8U8I - chains C and G of the 7 polymer chains in the assembly; structure by electron microscopy, 3.50 A resolution.

Chain C:
Name: Cell division control protein 48
Organism: Saccharomyces cerevisiae
Notes: EC 3.6.4.6
Reference sequence: P25694 (CDC48_YEAST); residue numbers follow UniProt; this construct covers 1-835
Amino-acid sequence (835 residues; each row starts with the number of its first residue):
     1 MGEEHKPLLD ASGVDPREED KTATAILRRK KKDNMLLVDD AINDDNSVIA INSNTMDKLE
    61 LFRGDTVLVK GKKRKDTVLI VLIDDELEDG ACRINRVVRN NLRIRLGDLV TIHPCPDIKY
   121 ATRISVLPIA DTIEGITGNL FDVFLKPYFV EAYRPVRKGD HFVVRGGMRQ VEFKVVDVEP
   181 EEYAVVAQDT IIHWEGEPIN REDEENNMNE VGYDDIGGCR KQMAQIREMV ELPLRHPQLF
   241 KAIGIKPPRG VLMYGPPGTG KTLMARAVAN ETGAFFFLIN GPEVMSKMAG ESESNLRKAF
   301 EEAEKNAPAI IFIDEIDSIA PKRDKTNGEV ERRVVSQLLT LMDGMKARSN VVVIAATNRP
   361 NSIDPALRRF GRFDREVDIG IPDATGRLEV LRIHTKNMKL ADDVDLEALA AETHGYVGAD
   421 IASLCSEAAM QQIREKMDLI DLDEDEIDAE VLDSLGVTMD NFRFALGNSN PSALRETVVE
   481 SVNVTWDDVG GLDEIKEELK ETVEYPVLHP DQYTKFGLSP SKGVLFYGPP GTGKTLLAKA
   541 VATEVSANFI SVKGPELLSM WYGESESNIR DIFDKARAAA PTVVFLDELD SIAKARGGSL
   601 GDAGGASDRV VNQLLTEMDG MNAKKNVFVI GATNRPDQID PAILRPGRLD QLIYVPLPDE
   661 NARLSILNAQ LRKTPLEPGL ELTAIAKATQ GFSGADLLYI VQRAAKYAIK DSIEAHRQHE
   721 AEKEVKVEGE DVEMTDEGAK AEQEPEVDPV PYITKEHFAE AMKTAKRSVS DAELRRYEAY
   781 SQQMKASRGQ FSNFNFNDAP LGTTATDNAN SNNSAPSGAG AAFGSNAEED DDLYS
Unresolved in the structure: 1-206, 440-448, 723-747, 788-835
Bound ions: Mg2+ site 1: Thr262 (together with 08T) (shared with 1 residue of chain D); Mg2+ site 2: Thr535 (together with 08T)
Residues lining bound ligands:
  - 08T ([[[(2R,3S,4R,5R)-5-(6-aminopurin-9-yl)-3,4-bis(oxidanyl)oxolan-2-yl]methoxy-oxidanyl-phosphoryl]oxy-oxidanyl-phosphoryl]oxy-tris(fluoranyl)beryllium), molecule 1: Asp215, Ile216, Gly217, Gly218, Pro257, Gly258, Thr259, Gly260, Lys261, Thr262, Leu263, Asn358, Val390, His394, Gly418, Ala419, Ala422
  - 08T, molecule 2: Asp343, Arg369, Arg372
  - 08T, molecule 3: Asp488, Gly490, Pro529, Pro530, Gly531, Thr532, Gly533, Lys534, Thr535, Leu536, Lys539, Glu588, Asn634, Ile666, Gln670, Gly694, Ala695, Leu698
  - 08T, molecule 4: Asp619, Arg645, Arg648
What the authors report for this chain:
  - catalytic residues: Glu315, Arg369, Arg372, Glu588, Arg645, Arg648 (citing earlier work)

Chain G:
Name: Substrate
Organism: Saccharomyces cerevisiae
Amino-acid sequence (22 residues; each row starts with the number of its first residue):
     1 AAAAAAAAAA AAAVAVAVAV AA

How chain C and chain G interact:
Residue-residue contacts (8; chain C residue first):
  Lys287(C) - Ala6(G)  hydrogen bond (backbone-backbone)
  Ala289(C) - Ala6(G)  hydrophobic
  Val330(C) - Ala6(G)  hydrophobic
  Met560(C) - Ala17(G)
  Met560(C) - Val18(G)  hydrogen bond (backbone-backbone)
  Trp561(C) - Val16(G)
  Ala603(C) - Ala19(G)
  Ala603(C) - Val20(G)  hydrophobic
Other interface residues (no listed pair), chain C (11 interface residues in all): Met288, Gly328, Glu331, Arg333, Tyr562
Other interface residues (no listed pair), chain G (9 interface residues in all): Ala5, Ala8, Ala15

In short:
11 residues of chain C and 9 residues of chain G are in contact; the contacts include 2 hydrogen bonds.
Main-chain hydrogen bonds include Lys287(C)-Ala6(G) and Met560(C)-Val18(G). Bound to chain C: 4 copies of
compound 08T. The paper reports catalytic residues Glu315(C), Arg369(C) and Arg372(C) among others.
Chain C is Cell division control protein 48 and chain G is Substrate, both from Saccharomyces cerevisiae; the
structure, Cdc48-Shp1 unfolding native substrate, Class 4, was determined by electron microscopy together with
8U7T, 8U9C, 8U9P, 8U9Q, 8U9Z, 8UA0 and 3 further entries from the same study.
